2IAM - chains B and D of the 5 polymer chains in the assembly; structure by X-ray diffraction, 2.80 A resolution.

[Chain B]
Name: HLA class II histocompatibility antigen, DRB1-1 beta chain
Source organism: Homo sapiens
Notes: fragment: residues 1-190 (30-219)
UniProtKB: P04229 (2B11_HUMAN); residues 1-190 here correspond to UniProt positions 30-219 (UniProt number = residue number + 29)
Amino-acid sequence (190 residues; each row starts with the number of its first residue):
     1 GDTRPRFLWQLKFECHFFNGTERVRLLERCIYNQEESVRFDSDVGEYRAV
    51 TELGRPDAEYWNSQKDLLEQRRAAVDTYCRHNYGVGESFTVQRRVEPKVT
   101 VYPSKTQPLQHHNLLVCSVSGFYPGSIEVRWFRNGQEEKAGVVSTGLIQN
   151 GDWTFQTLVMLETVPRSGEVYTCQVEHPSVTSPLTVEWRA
Not modelled in the structure: 105-112
Cystine bridges: C15-C79, C117-C173

[Chain D]
Name: CD4+ T cell receptor E8 beta chain
Source organism: Homo sapiens
Notes: engineered mutation(s): S167C
UniProtKB: P01850 (TCB_HUMAN); residues 111-240 here correspond to UniProt positions 1-130 (UniProt number = residue number - 110)
Amino-acid sequence (240 residues; row label = number of the first residue in the row):
     1 NAGVTQTPKFRILKIGQSMTLQCTQDMNHNYMYWYRQDPGMGLKLIYYSV
    51 GAGITDKGEVPNGYNVSRSTTEDFPLRLELAAPSQTSVYFCASTYHGTGY
   101 FGEGSWLTVVEDLNKVFPPEVAVFEPSEAEISHTQKATLVCLATGFFPDH
   151 VELSWWVNGKEVHSGVCTDPQPLKEQPALNDSRYALSSRLRVSATFWQNP
   201 RNHFRCQVQFYGLSENDEWTQDRAKPVTQIVSAEAWGRAD
Not modelled in the structure: 1
Cystine bridges: C23-C91, C141-C206

[Interface between chain B and chain D]
Residue-residue contacts (6; chain B residue first):
  D66(B) - H96(D)
  D66(B) - G97(D)
  D66(B) - T98(D)  hydrogen bond
  L67(B) - H96(D)
  Q70(B) - H96(D)  hydrogen bond (side chain-backbone)
  R71(B) - H96(D)
Also at the interface, not in a pair above, chain D (4 interface residues in all): Y100

[Summary]
Chain B and chain D each contribute 4 residues to their interface; the contacts include 2 hydrogen bonds.
Polar pairs include D66(B)-T98(D) and Q70(B)-H96(D).
Here chain B is HLA class II histocompatibility antigen, DRB1-1 beta chain and chain D is CD4+ T cell receptor
E8 beta chain, both from Homo sapiens. Entry 2IAM (Structural basis for recognition of mutant self by a
tumor-specific, MHC class II-restricted TCR) was determined by X-ray diffraction together with 2IAL and 2IAN
from the same study.
